Entry 5XMI (electron microscopy, 3.90 A resolution); this record covers chains A and B of the 6 polymer chains in the assembly.

[Chain A (and B)]
Name: Vacuolar protein sorting-associated protein 4
Organism: Saccharomyces cerevisiae (strain ATCC 204508 / S288c)
Notes: chain B of this document is another copy of the same molecule, construct and numbering; everything in this record applies to it too
UniProt: P52917 (VPS4_YEAST); numbering as in UniProt (aligned over 1-437)
Amino-acid sequence (437 residues; numbered 1 to 437; the number before each row is that of its first residue):
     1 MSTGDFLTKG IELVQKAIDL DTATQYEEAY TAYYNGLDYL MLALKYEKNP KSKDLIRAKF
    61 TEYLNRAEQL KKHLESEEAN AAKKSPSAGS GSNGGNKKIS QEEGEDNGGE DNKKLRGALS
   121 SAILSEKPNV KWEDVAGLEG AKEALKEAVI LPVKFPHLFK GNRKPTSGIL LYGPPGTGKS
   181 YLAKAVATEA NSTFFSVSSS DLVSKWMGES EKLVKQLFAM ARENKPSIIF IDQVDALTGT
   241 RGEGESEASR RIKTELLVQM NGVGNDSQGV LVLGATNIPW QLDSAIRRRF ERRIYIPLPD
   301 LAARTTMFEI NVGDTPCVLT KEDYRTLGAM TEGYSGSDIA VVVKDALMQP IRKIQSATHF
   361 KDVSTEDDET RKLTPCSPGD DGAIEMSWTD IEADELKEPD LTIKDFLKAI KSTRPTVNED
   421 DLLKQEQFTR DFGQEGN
Not modelled in the structure: 1-118
Sequence notes: engineered mutation Q233 (Glu in P52917)
Reported in the primary citation:
  - binding site for the ligand ATP: D232, Q233, N261, N265, N277, R289, M307
  - catalytic residues: R289
  - mutagenesis - R325A: decreased catalytic activity on Vta1
  - mutagenesis - R325A: unchanged catalytic activity

[Interface between chain A and chain B]
Residue-residue contacts (27):
  E143(A) - W388(B)
  E147(A) - Q355(B)  hydrogen bond
  E147(A) - W388(B)
  L151(A) - T389(B)
  F155(A) - I391(B)
  H157(A) - A393(B)
  L158(A) - I391(B)
  L158(A) - A393(B)  hydrophobic
  L158(A) - L396(B)
  K160(A) - E398(B)
  G161(A) - D314(B)  hydrogen bond (backbone-side chain)
  N162(A) - V312(B)
  N162(A) - L347(B)
  R163(A) - L347(B)  hydrogen bond (side chain-backbone)
  R163(A) - P350(B)
  R163(A) - I351(B)
  E209(A) - S204(B)
  E209(A) - K205(B)
  K215(A) - D201(B)  salt bridge
  E247(A) - K205(B)  salt bridge
  R251(A) - S204(B)  hydrogen bond
  E255(A) - D201(B)
  N261(A) - K344(B)
  R292(A) - Q355(B)
  Q434(A) - Q355(B)
  E435(A) - M348(B)
  E435(A) - R352(B)
Interface residues without a listed pair, chain A (22 interface residues in all): K146, E211, K212
Interface residues without a listed pair, chain B (22 interface residues in all): L202, N311, E392, K397

[Overview]
The chain A/chain B interface involves 22 residues from each chain; the contacts include 4 hydrogen bonds and
2 salt bridges. Polar contacts include K215(A)-D201(B), E247(A)-K205(B) and E147(A)-Q355(B). From the paper:
the catalytic residue R289(A); R325A of chain A reduces catalytic activity on Vta1.
Chain A and chain B are both Vacuolar protein sorting-associated protein 4 (Saccharomyces cerevisiae (strain
ATCC 204508 / S288c)); the structure, Cryo-EM Structure of the ATP-bound VPS4 mutant-E233Q hexamer (masked),
was determined by electron microscopy (same publication as 5XMK).
